PDB entry 7LMA | electron microscopy, 3.30 A resolution | chains A and E of the 8 polymer chains in the assembly

# Chain A
Protein: Telomerase reverse transcriptase
Organism: Tetrahymena thermophila
Notes: EC 2.7.7.49
Reference sequence: O77448 (TERT_TETTH); numbering as in UniProt (aligned over 1-1117)
Chain sequence (1117 residues; each row starts with the number of its first residue):
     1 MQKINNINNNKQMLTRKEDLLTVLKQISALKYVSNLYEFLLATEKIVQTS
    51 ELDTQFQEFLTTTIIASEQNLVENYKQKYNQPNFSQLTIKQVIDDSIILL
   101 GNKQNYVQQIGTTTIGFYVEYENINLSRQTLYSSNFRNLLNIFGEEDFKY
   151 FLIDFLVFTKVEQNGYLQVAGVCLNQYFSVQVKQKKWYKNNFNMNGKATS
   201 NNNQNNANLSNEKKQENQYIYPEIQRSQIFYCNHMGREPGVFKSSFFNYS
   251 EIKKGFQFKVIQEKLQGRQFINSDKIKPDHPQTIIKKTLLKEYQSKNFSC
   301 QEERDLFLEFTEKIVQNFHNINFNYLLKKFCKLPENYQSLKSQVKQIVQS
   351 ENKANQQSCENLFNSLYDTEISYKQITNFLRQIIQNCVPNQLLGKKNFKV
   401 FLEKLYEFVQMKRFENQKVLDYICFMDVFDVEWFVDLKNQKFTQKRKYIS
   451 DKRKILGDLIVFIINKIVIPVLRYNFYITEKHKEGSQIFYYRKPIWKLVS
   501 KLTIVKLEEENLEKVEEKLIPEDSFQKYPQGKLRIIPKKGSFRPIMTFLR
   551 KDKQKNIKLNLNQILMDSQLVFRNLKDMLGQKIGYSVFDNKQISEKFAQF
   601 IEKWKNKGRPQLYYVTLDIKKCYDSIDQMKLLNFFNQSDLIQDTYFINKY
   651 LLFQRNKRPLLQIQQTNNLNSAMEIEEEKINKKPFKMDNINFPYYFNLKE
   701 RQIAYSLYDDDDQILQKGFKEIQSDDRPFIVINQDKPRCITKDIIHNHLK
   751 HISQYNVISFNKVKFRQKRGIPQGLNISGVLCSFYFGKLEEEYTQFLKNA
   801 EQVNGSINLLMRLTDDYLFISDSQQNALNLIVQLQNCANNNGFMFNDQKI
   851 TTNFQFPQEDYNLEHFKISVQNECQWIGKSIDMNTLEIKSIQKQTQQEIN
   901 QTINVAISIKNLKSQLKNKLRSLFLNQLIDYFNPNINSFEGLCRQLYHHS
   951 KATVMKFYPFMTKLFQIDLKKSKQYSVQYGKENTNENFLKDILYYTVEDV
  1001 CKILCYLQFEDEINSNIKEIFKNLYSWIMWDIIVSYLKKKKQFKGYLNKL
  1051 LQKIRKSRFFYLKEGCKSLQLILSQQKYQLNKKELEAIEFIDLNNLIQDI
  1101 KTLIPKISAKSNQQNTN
Unresolved in the structure: 1-10, 180-215, 252-280, 664-686, 1111-1117
Swiss-Prot annotation at these positions:
  - binding site (Mg(2+)): Asp-618, Asp-815, Asp-816
  - mutagenesis: Lys-90 (K90A: Decreased reverse transcriptase activity), Asp-94 (D94A: Decreased reverse transcriptase activity; does not affect DNA-binding), Lys-103 (K103A: Does not affect reverse transcriptase activity), Arg-137 (R137A: Decreased reverse transcriptase activity), Glu-145 to Glu-146 (Does not affect reverse transcriptase activity), Phe-158 (F158A: Abolished reverse transcriptase activity), Gln-168 (Q168A: Strongly decreased reverse transcriptase activity; strongly decreased DNA-binding; Q168E: Does not affect reverse transcriptase activity; Q168N: Decreased reverse transcriptase activity), Leu-174 (L174A: Decreased reverse transcriptase activity), Phe-178 (F178A: Strongly decreased reverse transcriptase activity; strongly decreased DNA-binding), Lys-183 to Lys-189 (Strongly decreased reverse transcriptase activity), Lys-183 to Lys-186 (Strongly decreased reverse transcriptase activity), Lys-185 to Lys-186 (Does not affect reverse transcriptase activity), 47 further mutagenesis entries in UniProt
From the paper describing this entry:
  - catalytic residues: Asp-618, Asp-815, Asp-816
  - binding site for telomere DNA: Phe-414, Asn-904, Lys-919
  - mutagenesis - Y231A, R413A, F414A, F414H, F414Y, E480A, R534A, R550A, K551A, K553A, K657A, R658A, Y694A, R921A: decreased catalytic activity
  - binding site for Telomerase RNA: Tyr-231, Phe-242, Arg-413, Arg-534, Arg-550 to Asn-560, Lys-657, Arg-658, Arg-921

# Chain E
Protein: Telomerase holoenzyme Teb2 subunit
Organism: Tetrahymena thermophila
Reference sequence: A0A0U8TRG9 (A0A0U8TRG9_TETTH); residue numbers follow UniProt; this construct covers 1-269
Chain sequence (269 residues; numbered 1 to 269; the number before each row is that of its first residue):
     1 MSNRVQGGFDNNSGNNQSAQKQQAEKIPQITVPLNCFMINQIVKAAKENP
    51 QAHSGNHYEWYGAFENAIITAKFEFLQSINDSPKIMGKLSDSTGCIEVVI
   101 QKSKMSDELPEFVQAYEIELQNNGNRHKYVRAMLKMRKNAQIQLLYFSIV
   151 NDANEISRHGLDLCLRYLQRKHGIEDFMHMTNDKAHNNHNASAQKVHYQI
   201 DRNQQPKEQVLELMRQILKHNPNDQIPKSKIIEFFQSQLNQVQINQILQQ
   251 LVSANEIFSVGSDNYLLNV
Unresolved in the structure: 1-28, 176-269
Swiss-Prot annotation at these positions:
  - DNA-binding region: Ile-69 to Ile-149 (OB)

# How chain A and chain E interact
Contacting residue pairs - 16 pairs, chain A then chain E:
  Asn-74(A) / Lys-104(E)  hydrogen bond (backbone-side chain)
  Leu-87(A) / Asn-56(E)
  Leu-87(A) / Arg-137(E)
  Gln-91(A) / Asn-56(E)  hydrogen bond
  Gln-91(A) / Arg-137(E)
  Asp-95(A) / Arg-137(E)  salt bridge
  Phe-117(A) / Met-133(E)  hydrophobic
  Phe-117(A) / Leu-145(E)  hydrophobic
  Phe-117(A) / Tyr-146(E)  hydrophobic
  Glu-146(A) / Gln-101(E)
  Glu-146(A) / Lys-104(E)
  Asp-147(A) / Lys-104(E)
  Tyr-150(A) / Lys-102(E)
  Tyr-150(A) / Ser-103(E)
  Tyr-150(A) / Lys-104(E)  hydrogen bond (side chain-backbone)
  Tyr-150(A) / Met-105(E)  hydrophobic
Other interface residues (no listed pair), chain A (10 interface residues in all): Tyr-75, Gln-86
Other interface residues (no listed pair), chain E (13 interface residues in all): Glu-65, Lys-135, Asn-139

# Summary
Chain A and chain E form an interface of 10 and 13 residues respectively, with 3 hydrogen bonds and 1 salt
bridge. Polar contacts include Asp-95(A)/Arg-137(E), Asn-74(A)/Lys-104(E) and Gln-91(A)/Asn-56(E). The paper
reports catalytic residues Asp-618(A), Asp-815(A) and Asp-816(A); Y231A, R413A and F414A of chain A, among
others, reduce catalytic activity; 14 substitutions were tested in all.
Chain A is Telomerase reverse transcriptase and chain E is Telomerase holoenzyme Teb2 subunit, both from
Tetrahymena thermophila; the structure, Tetrahymena telomerase T3D2 structure at 3.3 Angstrom, was determined
by electron microscopy together with 7LMB from the same study.
